PDB entry 2XN4 | X-ray diffraction, 1.99 A resolution | chain A

# Chain A
Name: Kelch-like protein 2
Organism: Homo sapiens
Notes: fragment: kelch domain, residues 294-591
Reference sequence: O95198 (KLHL2_HUMAN); residues 294-591 here = UniProt positions 294-591
Chain sequence (302 residues; each row starts with the number of its first residue):
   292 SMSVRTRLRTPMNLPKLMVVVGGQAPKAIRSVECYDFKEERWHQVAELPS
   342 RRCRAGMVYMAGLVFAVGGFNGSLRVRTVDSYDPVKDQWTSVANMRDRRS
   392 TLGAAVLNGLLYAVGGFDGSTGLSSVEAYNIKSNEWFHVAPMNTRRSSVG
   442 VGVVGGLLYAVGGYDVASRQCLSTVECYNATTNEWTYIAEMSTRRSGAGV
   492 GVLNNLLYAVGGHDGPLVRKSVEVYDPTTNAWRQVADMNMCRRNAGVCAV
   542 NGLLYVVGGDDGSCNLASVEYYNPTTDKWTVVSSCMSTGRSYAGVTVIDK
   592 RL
Unresolved in the structure: 292-305, 592-593
Sequence notes: expression tag (292-293, 592-593); conflict Val457 (Gly in O95198)
Metal / ion sites: Na+ near Arg345 (its only coordinating residue here)

# Overview
Chain A is Kelch-like protein 2 (Homo sapiens); the structure, Crystal structure of the kelch domain of human
KLHL2 (Mayven), was determined by X-ray diffraction together with 4AP2, 4APF, 4ASC, 3II7 and 2VPJ from the
same study.
